Entry 5T3Z (X-ray diffraction, 3.50 A resolution); this record covers chains G and L of the 6 polymer chains in the assembly.

[Chain G]
Protein: Envelope glycoprotein gp160
Organism: Human immunodeficiency virus 1
UniProtKB: Q2N0S6 (Q2N0S6_9HIV1); the construct lacks a stretch of the UniProt sequence and is renumbered around it, so the offset changes along the chain: 31-140 = UniProt 30-139; 149-185 = UniProt 140-176; 187-309 = UniProt 186-308; 312-321 = UniProt 309-318; 2 more segments
Amino-acid sequence (481 residues; row label = number of the first residue in the row; note: 12 numbers in that range are skipped by the numbering (no residue carries them; nothing is unmodelled there); a row labelled like 185A-185I holds insertion residues (185A, then the next letters in order)):
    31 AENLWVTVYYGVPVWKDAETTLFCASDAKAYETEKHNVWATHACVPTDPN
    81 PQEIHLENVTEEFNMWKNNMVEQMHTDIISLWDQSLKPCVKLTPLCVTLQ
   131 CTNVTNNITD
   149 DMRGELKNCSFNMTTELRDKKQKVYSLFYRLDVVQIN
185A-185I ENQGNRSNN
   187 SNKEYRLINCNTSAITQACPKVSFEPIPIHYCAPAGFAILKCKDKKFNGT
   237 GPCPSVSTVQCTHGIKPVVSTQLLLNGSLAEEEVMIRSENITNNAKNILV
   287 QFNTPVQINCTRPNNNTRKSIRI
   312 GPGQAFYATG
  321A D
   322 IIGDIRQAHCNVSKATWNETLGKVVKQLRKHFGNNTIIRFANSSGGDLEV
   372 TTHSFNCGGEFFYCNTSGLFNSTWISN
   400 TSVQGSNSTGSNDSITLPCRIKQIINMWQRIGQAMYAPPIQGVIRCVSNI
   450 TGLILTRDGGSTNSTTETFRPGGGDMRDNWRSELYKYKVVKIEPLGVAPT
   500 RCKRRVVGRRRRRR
Unresolved in the structure: 149-151, 185A-185I, 400-410, 506-513
Construct notes: conflict Asn332 (Thr330 in Q2N0S6), Cys501 (Ala498 in Q2N0S6), Arg509 (Glu506 in Q2N0S6), Arg510 (Lys507 in Q2N0S6); expression tag (512-513)
Disulfide bonds: Cys54-Cys74, Cys119-Cys205, Cys126-Cys196, Cys131-Cys157, Cys218-Cys247, Cys228-Cys239, Cys296-Cys331, Cys378-Cys445, Cys385-Cys418
Covalently attached groups: N-acetylglucosamine (NAG) linked to Asn88, Asn133, Asn160, Asn234, Asn262, Asn295, Asn339, Asn355, Asn363, Asn386, Asn392, Asn448; glycan linked to Asn156, Asn197, Asn276, Asn301, Asn332
What the authors report for this chain:
  - post-translational modification sites: Asn332

[Chain L]
Protein: 10-1074 Light Chain
Organism: Homo sapiens
Amino-acid sequence (214 residues; each row starts with the number of its first residue; a row labelled like 66A-66C holds insertion residues (66A, then the next letters in order)):
     6 SYVRPLSVALGETARISCGRQALGSRAVQWYQHRPGQAPILLIYNNQDRP
    56 SGIPERFSGTP
66A-66C DIN
    67 FGTRATLTISGVEAGDEADYYCHMWDSRS
95A-95C GFS
    96 WSFGGATRLTVLGQPKAAPSVTLFPPSSEELQANKATLVCLISDFYPGAV
   146 TVAWKADSSPVKAGVETTTPSKQSNNKYAASSYLSLTPEQWKSHRSYSCQ
   196 VTHEGSTVEKTVAPTECS
Unresolved in the structure: 6-7, 213
Disulfide bonds: Cys23-Cys88, Cys135-Cys194

[Chain G / chain L interface]
Contacting residue pairs (14; chain G residue first):
  Thr135(G) - Arg94(L)
  Asn136(G) - Ser93(L)
  Asn137(G) - Arg94(L)  hydrogen bond (backbone-backbone)
  Asn137(G) - Gly95A(L)
  Asn137(G) - Phe95B(L)
  Asp321A(G) - Arg94(L)  salt bridge
  Ile322(G) - Arg94(L)
  Gly324(G) - Gly29(L)
  Gly324(G) - Phe67(L)
  Gly324(G) - Arg94(L)  hydrogen bond (backbone-side chain)
  Asp325(G) - Gly29(L)
  Asp325(G) - Ser30(L)  hydrogen bond (side chain-backbone)
  Asp325(G) - Ser93(L)  hydrogen bond
  Ile326(G) - Arg94(L)

[Summary]
Chain G and chain L form an interface of 8 and 7 residues respectively, with 4 hydrogen bonds and 1 salt
bridge. Among the polar pairs are Asp321A(G)-Arg94(L), Gly324(G)-Arg94(L) and Asp325(G)-Ser30(L). Covalently
linked N-acetylglucosamine: at Asn88(G), Asn133(G), Asn156(G), Asn160(G), Asn197(G) and Asn234(G) and 11 more.
The paper reports a modification site at Asn332(G).
Chain G is Envelope glycoprotein gp160 (Human immunodeficiency virus 1) and chain L is 10-1074 Light Chain
(Homo sapiens); the structure, 3.5 Angstrom Crystal Structure of a Fully and Natively Glycosylated BG505
SOSIP.664 HIV-1 Env Trimer in ..., was determined by X-ray diffraction (same publication as 5T3X).
